PDB entry 3T3R | X-ray diffraction, 2.40 A resolution | chain A

Chain A:
Molecule: Cytochrome P450 2A6
From: Homo sapiens
Notes: EC 1.14.14.1; engineered mutation(s): Y392F
Reference sequence: P11509 (CP2A6_HUMAN); numbering as in UniProt (aligned over 29-494)
Chain sequence (476 residues; numbered 23 to 498; the number before each row is that of its first residue):
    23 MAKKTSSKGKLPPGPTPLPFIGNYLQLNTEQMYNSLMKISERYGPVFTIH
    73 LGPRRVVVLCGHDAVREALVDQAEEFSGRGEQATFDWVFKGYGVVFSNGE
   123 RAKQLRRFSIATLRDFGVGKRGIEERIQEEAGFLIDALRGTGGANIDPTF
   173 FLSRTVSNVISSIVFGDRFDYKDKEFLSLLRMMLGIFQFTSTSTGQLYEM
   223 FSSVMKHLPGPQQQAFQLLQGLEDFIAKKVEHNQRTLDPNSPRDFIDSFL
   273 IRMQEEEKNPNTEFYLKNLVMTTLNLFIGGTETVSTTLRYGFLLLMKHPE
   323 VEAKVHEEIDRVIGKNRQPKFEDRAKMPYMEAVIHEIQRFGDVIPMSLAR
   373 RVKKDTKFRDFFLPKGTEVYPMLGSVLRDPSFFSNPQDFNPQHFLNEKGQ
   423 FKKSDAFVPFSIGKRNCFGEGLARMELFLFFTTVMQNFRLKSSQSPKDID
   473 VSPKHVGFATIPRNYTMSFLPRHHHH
Unresolved in the structure: 23-31, 495-498
Differences from the reference sequence: expression tag (23-28, 495-498)
Curated features (UniProtKB/Swiss-Prot):
  - binding site (substrate): Phe107, Asn297
  - binding site (heme): Cys439
Ion coordination: heme Fe: Cys439 (together with pilocarpine)
Ligand contacts:
  - pilocarpine (9PL; (3S,4R)-3-ethyl-4-[(1-methyl-1H-imidazol-5-yl)methyl]dihydrofuran-2(3H)-one): Phe107, Phe111, Val117, Phe118, Phe209, Asn297, Ile300, Gly301, Glu304, Thr305, Leu370, Phe480
  - heme (HEM): Leu91, Arg101, Val116, Val117, Arg128, Ile182, Leu298, Gly301, Gly302, Thr305, Val306, Thr309, Gln360, Ile366, Ser369, Leu370, Arg372, Leu395, Pro431, Phe432, Ser433, Ile434, Arg437, Asn438, Cys439, Phe440, Gly441, Leu444, Ala445
What the authors report for this chain:
  - binding site for pilocarpine: Phe107, Val117, Phe118, Phe209, Asn297, Ile300, Leu370
  - mutagenesis - I208S/I300F/G301A/S369G: unchanged binding to pilocarpine

In short:
Ligands of chain A: heme and pilocarpine. Curated annotation (UniProt) lists substrate-binding residues Phe107
and Asn297 and heme-binding residue Cys439. From the paper: a binding site for pilocarpine at Phe107, Val117
and Phe118 among others; I208S/I300F/G301A/S369G leave binding to pilocarpine unchanged.
Chain A is Cytochrome P450 2A6 (Homo sapiens); the structure, Human Cytochrome P450 2A6 in complex with
Pilocarpine, was determined by X-ray diffraction together with 3T3Q, 3T3S and 3T3Z from the same study.
